Entry 4BY1 (X-ray diffraction, 3.60 A resolution); this record covers chains B and T of the 16 polymer chains in the assembly.

# Chain B
Protein: DNA-directed RNA polymerase II subunit RPB2
Source organism: Saccharomyces cerevisiae
Notes: EC 2.7.7.6
UniProt: P08518 (RPB2_YEAST); the construct lacks a stretch of the UniProt sequence and is renumbered around it, so the offset changes along the chain: 1-919 = UniProt 1-919; 920-930 = UniProt 922-932; 933-1224 = UniProt 933-1224
Sequence (1224 residues; row label = number of the first residue in the row; note: 2 numbers in that range are skipped by the numbering (no residue carries them; nothing is unmodelled there); a row labelled like 919A-919B holds insertion residues (919A, then the next letters in order)):
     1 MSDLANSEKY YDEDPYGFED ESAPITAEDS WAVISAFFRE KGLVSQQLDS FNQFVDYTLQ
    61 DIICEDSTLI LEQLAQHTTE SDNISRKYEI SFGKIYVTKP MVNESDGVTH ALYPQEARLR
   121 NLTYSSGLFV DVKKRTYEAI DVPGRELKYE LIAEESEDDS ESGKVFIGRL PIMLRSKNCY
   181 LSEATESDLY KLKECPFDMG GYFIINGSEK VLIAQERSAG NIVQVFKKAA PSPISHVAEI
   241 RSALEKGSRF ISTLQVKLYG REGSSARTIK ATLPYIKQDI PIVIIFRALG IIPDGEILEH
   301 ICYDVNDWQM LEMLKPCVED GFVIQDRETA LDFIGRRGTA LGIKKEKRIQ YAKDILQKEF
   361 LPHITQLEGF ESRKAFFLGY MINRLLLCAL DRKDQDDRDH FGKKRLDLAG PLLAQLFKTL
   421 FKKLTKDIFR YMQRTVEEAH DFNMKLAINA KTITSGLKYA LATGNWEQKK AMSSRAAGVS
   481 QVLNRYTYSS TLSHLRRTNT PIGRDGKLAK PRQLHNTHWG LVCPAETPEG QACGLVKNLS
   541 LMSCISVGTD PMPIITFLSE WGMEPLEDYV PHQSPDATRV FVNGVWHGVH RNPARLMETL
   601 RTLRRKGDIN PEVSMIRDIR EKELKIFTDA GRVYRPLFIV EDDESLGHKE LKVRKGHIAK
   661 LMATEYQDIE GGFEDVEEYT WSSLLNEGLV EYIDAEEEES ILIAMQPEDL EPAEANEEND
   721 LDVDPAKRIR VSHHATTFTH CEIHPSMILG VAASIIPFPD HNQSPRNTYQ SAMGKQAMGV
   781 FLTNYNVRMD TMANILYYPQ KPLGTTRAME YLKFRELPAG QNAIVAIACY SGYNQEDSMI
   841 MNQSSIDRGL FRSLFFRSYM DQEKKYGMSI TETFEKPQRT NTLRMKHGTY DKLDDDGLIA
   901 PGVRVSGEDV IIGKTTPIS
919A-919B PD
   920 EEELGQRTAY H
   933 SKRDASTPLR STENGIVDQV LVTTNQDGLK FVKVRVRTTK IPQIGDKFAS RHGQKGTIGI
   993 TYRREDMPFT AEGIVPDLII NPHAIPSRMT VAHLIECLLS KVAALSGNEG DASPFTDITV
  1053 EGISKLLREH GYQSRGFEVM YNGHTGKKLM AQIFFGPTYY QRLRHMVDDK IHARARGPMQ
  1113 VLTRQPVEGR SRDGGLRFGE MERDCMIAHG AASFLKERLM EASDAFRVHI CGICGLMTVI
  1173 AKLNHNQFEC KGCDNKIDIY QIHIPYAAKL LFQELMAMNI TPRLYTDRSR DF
Not modelled in the structure: 1-19, 71-89, 135-163, 336-344, 438-445, 503-508, 669-677, 716-721, 919A-919B, 920-930
Bound ions: Zn2+: Cys-1163, Cys-1166, Cys-1182, Cys-1185
Residues lining bound ligands: AMP-CPP (APC; diphosphomethylphosphonic acid adenosyl ester): Arg-766, Tyr-769, Asp-837, Lys-987, Arg-1020

# Chain T
Molecule: 26-nt DNA strand
Sequence (26 nucleotides; each row starts with the number of its first residue):
     4 AGCTCAAGTA CTTTTTCCUG GTCATT
Not modelled in the structure: 4-5
Modified positions: BRU (5-bromo-2'-deoxyuridine-5'-monophosphate) at position 22

# How chain B and chain T interact
Contacting residue pairs (22):
  Ser-208(B) with DC26(T), phosphate contact
  Lys-210(B) with DT25(T), phosphate contact; DC26(T), salt bridge to the phosphate
  Ala-462(B) with DC26(T), sugar contact
  Thr-463(B) with DC26(T), phosphate contact
  Val-482(B) with DT25(T), sugar contact
  Thr-791(B) with DT25(T), hydrogen bond to the phosphate
  Met-792(B) with DG23(T), phosphate contact; DG24(T), sugar contact
  Arg-857(B) with DG23(T), hydrogen bond to the phosphate; DG24(T), salt bridge to the phosphate
  Arg-942(B) with DG23(T), salt bridge to the phosphate; DG24(T), salt bridge to the phosphate
  Gly-1121(B) with BRU_22(T), phosphate contact
  Arg-1122(B) with BRU_22(T), hydrogen bond to the phosphate; DG23(T), salt bridge to the phosphate
  Ser-1123(B) with DG23(T), hydrogen bond to the phosphate
  Leu-1128(B) with DC21(T), phosphate contact
  Arg-1129(B) with DC20(T), salt bridge to the phosphate; DC21(T), hydrogen bond to the phosphate
  Gly-1131(B) with DC20(T), phosphate contact
  Met-1133(B) with DT19(T), sugar contact
Interface residues without a listed pair, chain B (23 interface residues in all): Ile-205, Pro-233, Tyr-459, Asp-1101, Gly-1127, Glu-1132, Glu-1134
Interface residues without a listed pair, chain T (10 interface residues in all): DG11, DA27

# In short
23 residues of chain B and 10 residues of chain T are in contact; the contacts include 5 hydrogen bonds and 6
salt bridges. Among the polar pairs are Thr-791(B)/DT25(T), Arg-857(B)/DG23(T) and Arg-1122(B)/BRU_22(T).
Bound to chain B: AMP-CPP.
Here chain B is DNA-directed RNA polymerase II subunit RPB2 (Saccharomyces cerevisiae) and chain T is a 26-nt
DNA strand. Entry 4BY1 (elongating RNA Polymerase II-Bye1 TLD complex soaked with AMPCPP) was determined by
X-ray diffraction (same publication as 4BXX, 4BXZ and 4BY7).
